PDB entry 6PC6 | electron microscopy, 2.50 A resolution | chains I and N of the 7 polymer chains in the assembly

== Chain I ==
Molecule: 23S ribosomal RNA
Source organism: Escherichia coli
Sequence (2904 nucleotides; row label = number of the first residue in the row):
     1 GGUUAAGCGA CUAAGCGUAC ACGGUGGAUG CCCUGGCAGU CAGAGGCGAU GAAGGACGUG
    61 CUAAUCUGCG AUAAGCGUCG GUAAGGUGAU AUGAACCGUU AUAACCGGCG AUUUCCGAAU
   121 GGGGAAACCC AGUGUGUUUC GACACACUAU CAUUAACUGA AUCCAUAGGU UAAUGAGGCG
   181 AACCGGGGGA ACUGAAACAU CUAAGUACCC CGAGGAAAAG AAAUCAACCG AGAUUCCCCC
   241 AGUAGCGGCG AGCGAACGGG GAGCAGCCCA GAGCCUGAAU CAGUGUGUGU GUUAGUGGAA
   301 GCGUCUGGAA AGGCGCGCGA UACAGGGUGA CAGCCCCGUA CACAAAAAUG CACAUGCUGU
   361 GAGCUCGAUG AGUAGGGCGG GACACGUGGU AUCCUGUCUG AAUAUGGGGG GACCAUCCUC
   421 CAAGGCUAAA UACUCCUGAC UGACCGAUAG UGAACCAGUA CCGUGAGGGA AAGGCGAAAA
   481 GAACCCCGGC GAGGGGAGUG AAAAAGAACC UGAAACCGUG UACGUACAAG CAGUGGGAGC
   541 ACGCUUAGGC GUGUGACUGC GUACCUUUUG UAUAAUGGGU CAGCGACUUA UAUUCUGUAG
   601 CAAGGUUAAC CGAAUAGGGG AGCCGAAGGG AAACCGAGUC UUAACUGGGC GUUAAGUUGC
   661 AGGGUAUAGA CCCGAAACCC GGUGAUCUAG CCAUGGGCAG GUUGAAGGUU GGGUAACACU
   721 AACUGGAGGA CCGAACCGAC UAAUGUUGAA AAAUUAGCGG AUGACUUGUG GCUGGGGGUG
   781 AAAGGCCAAU CAAACCGGGA GAUAGCUGGU UCUCCCCGAA AGCUAUUUAG GUAGCGCCUC
   841 GUGAAUUCAU CUCCGGGGGU AGAGCACUGU UUCGGCAAGG GGGUCAUCCC GACUUACCAA
   901 CCCGAUGCAA ACUGCGAAUA CCGGAGAAUG UUAUCACGGG AGACACACGG CGGGUGCUAA
   961 CGUCCGUCGU GAAGAGGGAA ACAACCCAGA CCGCCAGCUA AGGUCCCAAA GUCAUGGUUA
  1021 AGUGGGAAAC GAUGUGGGAA GGCCCAGACA GCCAGGAUGU UGGCUUAGAA GCAGCCAUCA
  1081 UUUAAAGAAA GCGUAAUAGC UCACUGGUCG AGUCGGCCUG CGCGGAAGAU GUAACGGGGC
  1141 UAAACCAUGC ACCGAAGCUG CGGCAGCGAC GCUUAUGCGU UGUUGGGUAG GGGAGCGUUC
  1201 UGUAAGCCUG CGAAGGUGUG CUGUGAGGCA UGCUGGAGGU AUCAGAAGUG CGAAUGCUGA
  1261 CAUAAGUAAC GAUAAAGCGG GUGAAAAGCC CGCUCGCCGG AAGACCAAGG GUUCCUGUCC
  1321 AACGUUAAUC GGGGCAGGGU GAGUCGACCC CUAAGGCGAG GCCGAAAGGC GUAGUCGAUG
  1381 GGAAACAGGU UAAUAUUCCU GUACUUGGUG UUACUGCGAA GGGGGGACGG AGAAGGCUAU
  1441 GUUGGCCGGG CGACGGUUGU CCCGGUUUAA GCGUGUAGGC UGGUUUUCCA GGCAAAUCCG
  1501 GAAAAUCAAG GCUGAGGCGU GAUGACGAGG CACUACGGUG CUGAAGCAAC AAAUGCCCUG
  1561 CUUCCAGGAA AAGCCUCUAA GCAUCAGGUA ACAUCAAAUC GUACCCCAAA CCGACACAGG
  1621 UGGUCAGGUA GAGAAUACCA AGGCGCUUGA GAGAACUCGG GUGAAGGAAC UAGGCAAAAU
  1681 GGUGCCGUAA CUUCGGGAGA AGGCACGCUG AUAUGUAGGU GAGGUCCCUC GCGGAUGGAG
  1741 CUGAAAUCAG UCGAAGAUAC CAGCUGGCUG CAACUGUUUA UUAAAAACAC AGCACUGUGC
  1801 AAACACGAAA GUGGACGUAU ACGGUGUGAC GCCUGCCCGG UGCCGGAAGG UUAAUUGAUG
  1861 GGGUUAGCGC AAGCGAAGCU CUUGAUCGAA GCCCCGGUAA ACGGCGGCCG UAACXAUAAC
  1921 GGUCCUAAGG UAGCGAAAUU CCUUGUCGGG UAAGUUCCGA CXUGCACGAA UGGCGUAAUG
  1981 AUGGCCAGGC UGUCUCCACC CGAGACUCAG UGAAAUUGAA CUCGCUGUGA AGAUGCAGUG
  2041 UACCCGCGGC AAGACGGAAA GACCCCGUXA ACCUUUACUA UAGCUUGACA CUGAACAUUG
  2101 AGCCUUGAUG UGUAGGAUAG GUGGGAGGCU UUGAAGUGUG GACGCCAGUC UGCAUGGAGC
  2161 CGACCUUGAA AUACCACCCU UUAAUGUUUG AUGUUCUAAC GUUGACCCGU AAUCCGGGUU
  2221 GCGGACAGUG UCUGGUGGGU AGUUUGACUG GGGCGGUCUC CUCCUAAAGA GUAACGGAGG
  2281 AGCACGAAGG UUGGCUAAUC CUGGUCGGAC AUCAGGAGGU UAGUGCAAUG GCAUAAGCCA
  2341 GCUUGACUGC GAGCGUGACG GCGCGAGCAG GUGCGAAAGC AGGUCAUAGU GAUCCGGUGG
  2401 UUCUGAAUGG AAGGGCCAUC GCUCAACGGA UAAAAGGUAC UCCGGGGAUA ACAGGCUGAU
  2461 ACCGCCCAAG AGUUCAUAUC GACGGCGGUG UUUGGCACCU CGAUGUCGGC UCAUCACAUC
  2521 CUGGGGCUGA AGUAGGUCCC AAGGGUAUGG CUGUUCGCCA UUUAAAGUGG UACGCGAGCU
  2581 GGGUUUAGAA CGUCGUGAGA CAGUUCGGUC CCUAUCUGCC GUGGGCGCUG GAGAACUGAG
  2641 GGGGGCUGCU CCUAGUACGA GAGGACCGGA GUGGACGCAU CACUGGUGUU CGGGUUGUCA
  2701 UGCCAAUGGC ACUGCCCGGU AGCUAAAUGC GGAAGAGAUA AGUGCUGAAA GCAUCUAAGC
  2761 ACGAAACUUG CCCCGAGAUG AGUUCUCCCU GACCCUUUAA GGGUCCUGAA GGAACGUUGA
  2821 AGACGACGAC GUUGAUAGGC CGGGUGUGUA AGCGCAGCGA UGCGUUGAGC UAACCGGUAC
  2881 UAAUGAACCG UGAGGCUUAA CCUU
Unresolved in the structure: 886-891, 2030
Covalently attached groups: covalent link PSU_1911-A1918
Modified residues: 1MG (1N-methylguanosine-5'-monophosphate) at position 745, PSU (pseudouridine-5'-monophosphate) at position 746, 5MU (5-methyluridine 5'-monophosphate) at position 747, PSU (pseudouridine-5'-monophosphate) at position 955, 6MZ (N6-methyladenosine-5'-monophosphate) at position 1618, 2MG (2N-methylguanosine-5'-monophosphate) at position 1835, PSU (pseudouridine-5'-monophosphate) at position 1911, 3TD ((1S)-1,4-anhydro-1-(3-methyl-2,4-dioxo-1,2,3,4-tetrahydropyrimidin-5-yl)-5-O-phosphono-D-ribitol) at position 1915, PSU (pseudouridine-5'-monophosphate) at position 1917, 5MU (5-methyluridine 5'-monophosphate) at position 1939, 5MC (5-methylcytidine-5'-monophosphate) at position 1962, G7M (N7-methyl-guanosine-5'-monophosphate) at position 2069, OMG (o2'-methylguanosine-5'-monophosphate) at position 2251, 2MG (2N-methylguanosine-5'-monophosphate) at position 2445, PSU (pseudouridine-5'-monophosphate) at position 2457, OMC (o2'-methylycytidine-5'-monophosphate) at position 2498, 2MA (2-methyladenosine-5'-monophosphate) at position 2503, PSU (pseudouridine-5'-monophosphate) at position 2504, OMU (o2'-methyluridine 5'-monophosphate) at position 2552, PSU (pseudouridine-5'-monophosphate) at position 2580, PSU (pseudouridine-5'-monophosphate) at position 2605
Small-molecule neighbours: O7S ((3R,4R,5E,10E,12E,14S,16R,26aR)-16-fluoro-14-hydroxy-12-methyl-3-(propan-2-yl)-4-(prop-2-en-1-yl)-3,4,8,9,14,15,16,17,24,25,26,26a-dodecahydro-1H,7H,22H-21,18-(azeno)pyrrolo[2,1-c][1,8,4,19]dioxadiazacyclotetracosine-1,7,22-trione): G2061, A2062, C2063, A2439, A2451, C2452, 2MA_2503, PSU_2504, G2505, U2506, U2585, U2586
What the authors report for this chain:
  - binding site for O7S: A2062, U2585, U2586

== Chain N ==
Molecule: 50S ribosomal protein L3
Source organism: Escherichia coli
UniProtKB: P60438 (RL3_ECOLI); numbering as in UniProt (aligned over 1-209)
Sequence (209 residues; row label = number of the first residue in the row):
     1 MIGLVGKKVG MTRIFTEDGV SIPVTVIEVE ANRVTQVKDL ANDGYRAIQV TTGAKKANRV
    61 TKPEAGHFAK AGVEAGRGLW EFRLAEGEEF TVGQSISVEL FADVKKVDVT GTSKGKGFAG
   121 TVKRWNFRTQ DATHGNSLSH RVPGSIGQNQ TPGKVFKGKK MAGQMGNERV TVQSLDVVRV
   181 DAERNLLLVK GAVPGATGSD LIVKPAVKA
Unresolved in the structure: 150-152
UniProt features mapped onto this chain:
  - modified residue: Lys38 (N6-succinyllysine), Gln150 (N5-methylglutamine)

== How chain I and chain N interact ==
Pairs across the interface (200):
  A743(I) with Gly135(N), phosphate contact
  U744(I) with Asn136(N), phosphate contact; Ser137(N), phosphate contact; Leu138(N), phosphate contact
  1MG_745(I) with Leu138(N), phosphate contact
  U1130(I) with Lys154(N), base contact
  A1654(I) with Phe118(N), hydrogen bond to the sugar
  A1655(I) with Phe118(N), sugar contact; Ala119(N), sugar contact; Gly120(N), phosphate contact; Ala162(N), sugar contact
  C1656(I) with Arg141(N), salt bridge to the phosphate
  U1657(I) with Leu138(N), phosphate contact; His140(N), hydrogen bond to the phosphate; Arg141(N), hydrogen bond to the phosphate
  C1658(I) with Leu138(N), sugar contact; His140(N), salt bridge to the phosphate
  C1670(I) with Asp131(N), sugar contact; His134(N), hydrogen bond to the base
  U1671(I) with His134(N), sugar contact
  G1673(I) with His134(N), hydrogen bond to the base
  C1675(I) with Thr133(N), hydrogen bond to the base; His134(N), stacking on the base
  A1676(I) with Thr133(N), sugar contact
  U1993(I) with Thr133(N), sugar contact; His134(N), sugar contact
  C1994(I) with Gln130(N), phosphate contact; Asp131(N), phosphate contact; Ala132(N), hydrogen bond to the phosphate
  C1997(I) with Val122(N), sugar contact; Phe127(N), phosphate contact; Thr129(N), hydrogen bond to the phosphate
  A1998(I) with Val122(N), phosphate contact; Arg141(N), salt bridge to the phosphate
  C1999(I) with Lys123(N), salt bridge to the phosphate
  G2024(I) with Lys154(N), hydrogen bond to the sugar
  C2025(I) with Lys154(N), phosphate contact
  G2048(I) with Phe118(N), base contact
  G2049(I) with Met161(N), hydrogen bond to the base
  C2050(I) with Ile146(N), base contact; Met161(N), base contact
  A2051(I) with Gly144(N), sugar contact; Ile146(N), sugar contact
  A2052(I) with Gly144(N), phosphate contact; Ser145(N), phosphate contact; Ile146(N), hydrogen bond to the phosphate; Gly147(N), sugar contact; Gln148(N), hydrogen bond to the sugar; Asn149(N), sugar contact; Gly153(N), base contact; Lys154(N), base contact; Val155(N), base contact
  G2053(I) with Gln148(N), phosphate contact; Asn149(N), phosphate contact; Gly153(N), sugar contact
  C2510(I) with Gln130(N), base contact
  U2511(I) with Arg128(N), salt bridge to the phosphate; Gln130(N), sugar contact; Pro143(N), hydrogen bond to the sugar; Gly144(N), base contact; Ser145(N), hydrogen bond to the base
  C2512(I) with Phe127(N), phosphate contact; Arg128(N), salt bridge to the phosphate; Pro143(N), sugar contact; Ser145(N), hydrogen bond to the sugar; Lys159(N), hydrogen bond to the sugar
  A2513(I) with Phe127(N), phosphate contact; Gln148(N), hydrogen bond to the base
  U2514(I) with Phe156(N), sugar contact
  U2571(I) with Gln148(N), base contact
  A2572(I) with Gln148(N), phosphate contact; Asn149(N), hydrogen bond to the phosphate
  G2574(I) with Ser145(N), hydrogen bond to the base; Gly147(N), hydrogen bond to the base; Gln148(N), sugar contact; Asn149(N), hydrogen bond to the sugar
  C2575(I) with Ser145(N), hydrogen bond to the sugar; Gly147(N), sugar contact; Asn149(N), hydrogen bond to the phosphate
  G2578(I) with Gln130(N), hydrogen bond to the base; Ser139(N), hydrogen bond to the sugar; Gly144(N), base contact; Ser145(N), base contact
  C2579(I) with Asn136(N), hydrogen bond to the sugar; Ser137(N), phosphate contact; Ser139(N), hydrogen bond to the sugar
  PSU_2580(I) with His134(N), phosphate contact; Gly135(N), sugar contact; Ser137(N), hydrogen bond to the phosphate
  G2618(I) with Lys154(N), sugar contact; Val155(N), hydrogen bond to the sugar
  C2619(I) with Val155(N), sugar contact; Phe156(N), sugar contact; Lys157(N), phosphate contact; Gly158(N), phosphate contact; Lys159(N), sugar contact; Met161(N), hydrogen bond to the sugar
  C2620(I) with Arg124(N), hydrogen bond to the sugar; Lys157(N), salt bridge to the phosphate; Gly158(N), hydrogen bond to the phosphate; Lys159(N), sugar contact; Met161(N), sugar contact; Ala162(N), hydrogen bond to the sugar
  G2621(I) with Arg124(N), salt bridge to the phosphate; Gln164(N), hydrogen bond to the sugar
  G2633(I) with Thr61(N), sugar contact; Pro63(N), base contact; Glu64(N), sugar contact
  A2634(I) with Leu79(N), sugar contact
  A2635(I) with Lys38(N), base contact; Gln49(N), hydrogen bond to the sugar; Leu79(N), phosphate contact; Glu81(N), hydrogen bond to the sugar
  C2636(I) with Lys38(N), sugar contact; Tyr45(N), hydrogen bond to the sugar; Trp80(N), phosphate contact; Glu81(N), hydrogen bond to the phosphate
  U2637(I) with Arg83(N), salt bridge to the phosphate
  G2638(I) with Arg83(N), salt bridge to the phosphate
  G2677(I) with Asn126(N), phosphate contact
  C2678(I) with Arg124(N), phosphate contact; Asn126(N), phosphate contact
  A2679(I) with Ser113(N), phosphate contact; Val170(N), sugar contact; Val193(N), hydrogen bond to the sugar; Pro194(N), sugar contact
  U2680(I) with Lys8(N), phosphate contact; Met11(N), hydrogen bond to the sugar; Ser113(N), phosphate contact; Lys114(N), hydrogen bond to the phosphate; Ala192(N), sugar contact; Val193(N), sugar contact; Pro194(N), sugar contact; Gly195(N), phosphate contact
  C2681(I) with Met11(N), sugar contact; Lys114(N), salt bridge to the phosphate
  A2682(I) with Met11(N), sugar contact; Thr12(N), sugar contact; Arg13(N), hydrogen bond to the sugar; Pro23(N), base contact
  C2683(I) with Arg13(N), sugar contact
  C2723(I) with Lys114(N), salt bridge to the phosphate
  U2724(I) with Lys116(N), salt bridge to the phosphate; Lys123(N), salt bridge to the phosphate
  U2728(I) with Pro23(N), phosphate contact
  G2729(I) with Pro23(N), phosphate contact; Leu175(N), sugar contact; Lys190(N), sugar contact; Gly191(N), sugar contact
  C2730(I) with Gln173(N), hydrogen bond to the sugar; Ser174(N), phosphate contact
  G2731(I) with Ser174(N), hydrogen bond to the phosphate; Lys208(N), hydrogen bond to the phosphate
  G2732(I) with Lys208(N), salt bridge to the phosphate
  A2733(I) with Lys208(N), base contact
  C2771(I) with Gln173(N), hydrogen bond to the sugar; Lys208(N), sugar contact
  C2772(I) with Thr171(N), hydrogen bond to the phosphate; Gln173(N), sugar contact
  C2773(I) with Arg169(N), salt bridge to the phosphate; Thr171(N), hydrogen bond to the phosphate
  C2774(I) with Arg169(N), phosphate contact
  U2784(I) with Gln36(N), hydrogen bond to the sugar; Asn42(N), hydrogen bond to the phosphate; Asp43(N), hydrogen bond to the sugar
  C2785(I) with Gln36(N), hydrogen bond to the sugar; Asn42(N), phosphate contact; His67(N), hydrogen bond to the sugar; Lys70(N), hydrogen bond to the phosphate
  U2786(I) with Lys62(N), sugar contact; Pro63(N), hydrogen bond to the sugar; Gly66(N), sugar contact; His67(N), sugar contact; Lys70(N), salt bridge to the phosphate
  C2787(I) with Lys62(N), sugar contact; Pro63(N), sugar contact
  C2788(I) with Lys62(N), sugar contact
  A2810(I) with Lys62(N), phosphate contact; Pro63(N), sugar contact
  G2811(I) with Thr61(N), phosphate contact; Lys62(N), hydrogen bond to the phosphate
  A2820(I) with Lys114(N), sugar contact; Ala196(N), sugar contact; Thr197(N), hydrogen bond to the base
  A2821(I) with Lys114(N), phosphate contact; Gly115(N), hydrogen bond to the phosphate; Asn167(N), phosphate contact
  G2822(I) with Gly115(N), phosphate contact; Lys116(N), hydrogen bond to the phosphate; Gly117(N), hydrogen bond to the phosphate; Gln164(N), hydrogen bond to the phosphate; Asn167(N), phosphate contact
  A2823(I) with Gly117(N), phosphate contact; Phe118(N), hydrogen bond to the phosphate
  C2830(I) with Lys56(N), salt bridge to the phosphate; Arg59(N), salt bridge to the phosphate
  G2831(I) with Lys56(N), phosphate contact; Arg59(N), salt bridge to the phosphate
  U2833(I) with Asn58(N), sugar contact
  A2835(I) with Lys56(N), salt bridge to the phosphate
Interface residues without a listed pair, chain I (88 interface residues in all): G1131, G2581, U2622, U2783, G2834
Interface residues without a listed pair, chain N (97 interface residues in all): Ser21, Lys106, Thr110, Val142, Lys160, Gly163, Met165, Glu168, Val172, Asp176, Gly198, Val207

== Overview ==
Chain I and chain N form an interface of 88 and 97 residues respectively, with 62 hydrogen bonds, 21 salt
bridges and 1 aromatic stacking contact. Among the polar pairs are C1670(I)-His134(N), G1673(I)-His134(N) and
C1675(I)-Thr133(N). Ligands of chain I: compound O7S. The paper reports a binding site for O7S at A2062(I),
U2585(I) and U2586(I).
Here chain I is 23S ribosomal RNA and chain N is 50S ribosomal protein L3, both from Escherichia coli. Entry
6PC6 (E. coli 50S ribosome bound to compound 47) was determined by electron microscopy, deposited together
with 6PC5, 6PC7, 6PC8, 6PCH, 6PCQ, 6PCR and 3 further entries.
